Entry 9FD7 (X-ray diffraction, 1.40 A resolution); this record covers chain A.

# Chain A
Name: Deoxyribose-phosphate aldolase
Organism: Escherichia coli
Notes: EC 4.1.2.4
UniProt: B1IS38 (DEOC_ECOLC); numbering as in UniProt (aligned over 1-259)
Amino-acid sequence (267 residues; row label = number of the first residue in the row):
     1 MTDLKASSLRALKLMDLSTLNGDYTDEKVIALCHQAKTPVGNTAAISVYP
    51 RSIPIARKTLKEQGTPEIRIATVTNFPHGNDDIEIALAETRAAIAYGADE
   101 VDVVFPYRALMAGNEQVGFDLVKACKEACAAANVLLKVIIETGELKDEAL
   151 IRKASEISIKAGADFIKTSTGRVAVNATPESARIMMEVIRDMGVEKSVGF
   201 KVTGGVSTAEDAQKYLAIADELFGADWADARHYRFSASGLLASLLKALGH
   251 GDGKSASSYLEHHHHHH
Unresolved in the structure: 1-3, 19-24, 251-267
Construct notes: engineered mutation Ser18 (Thr in B1IS38), Gly22 (Asp in B1IS38), Tyr24 (Asp in B1IS38), Ser47 (Cys in B1IS38), Val48 (Ile in B1IS38), Ser52 (Phe in B1IS38), Arg172 (Lys in B1IS38), Ser197 (Thr in B1IS38), Val202 (Pro in B1IS38), Thr203 (Ala in B1IS38), Ser207 (Arg in B1IS38), Ser236 (Gly in B1IS38), Gly239 (Ser in B1IS38); expression tag (260-267)
UniProt features mapped onto this chain:
  - active site: Asp102 (Proton donor/acceptor), Lys167 (Schiff-base intermediate with acetaldehyde), Lys201 (Proton donor/acceptor)
From the paper describing this entry:
  - conformationally variable residues (order/disorder transition): Leu20 to Asn21
  - mutagenesis - K172R: increased catalytic activity

# In short
Curated annotation (UniProt) lists 3 active-site residues. The paper reports that K172R increases catalytic
activity; conformational variability at Leu20.
Chain A is Deoxyribose-phosphate aldolase (Escherichia coli); the structure, Re-engineered peroxygenase
variant of 2-deoxy-D-ribose-5-phosphate aldolase in substrate-free state, was determined by X-ray diffraction
together with 9FD8 and 9FD9 from the same study.
